3EGD - chains A and B of the 4 polymer chains in the assembly; structure by X-ray diffraction, 2.70 A resolution.

== Chain A ==
Name: Protein transport protein Sec23A
Organism: Homo sapiens
Reference sequence: Q15436 (SC23A_HUMAN); residue numbers follow UniProt; this construct covers 1-764
Sequence (764 residues; numbered 1 to 764; the number before each row is that of its first residue):
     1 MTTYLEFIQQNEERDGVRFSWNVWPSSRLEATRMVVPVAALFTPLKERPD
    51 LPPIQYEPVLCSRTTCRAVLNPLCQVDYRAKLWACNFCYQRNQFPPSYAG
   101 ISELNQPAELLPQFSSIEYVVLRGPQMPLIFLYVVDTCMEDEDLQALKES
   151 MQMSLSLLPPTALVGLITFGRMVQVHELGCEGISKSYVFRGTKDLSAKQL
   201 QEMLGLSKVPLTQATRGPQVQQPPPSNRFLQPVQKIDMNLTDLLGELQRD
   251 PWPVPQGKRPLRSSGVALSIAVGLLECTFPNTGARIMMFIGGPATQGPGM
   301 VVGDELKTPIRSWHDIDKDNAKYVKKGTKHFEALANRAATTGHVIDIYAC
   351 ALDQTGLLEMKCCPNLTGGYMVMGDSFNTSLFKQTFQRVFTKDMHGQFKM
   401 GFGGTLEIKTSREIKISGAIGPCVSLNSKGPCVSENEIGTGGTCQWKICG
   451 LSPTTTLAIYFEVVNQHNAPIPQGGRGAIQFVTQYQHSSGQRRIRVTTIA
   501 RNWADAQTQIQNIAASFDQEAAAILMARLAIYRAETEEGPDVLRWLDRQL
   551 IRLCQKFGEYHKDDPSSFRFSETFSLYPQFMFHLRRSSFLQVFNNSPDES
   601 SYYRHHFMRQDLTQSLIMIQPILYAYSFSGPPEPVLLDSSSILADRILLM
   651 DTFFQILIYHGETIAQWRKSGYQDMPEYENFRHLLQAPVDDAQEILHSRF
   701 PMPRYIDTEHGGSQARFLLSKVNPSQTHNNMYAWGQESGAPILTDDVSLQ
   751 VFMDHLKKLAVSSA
Not modelled in the structure: 1-2, 206-222, 465-473, 538-540, 724-745
Bound ions: Zn2+: Cys61, Cys66, Cys85, Cys88

== Chain B ==
Name: Protein transport protein Sec24A
Organism: Homo sapiens
Notes: fragment: conserved core
Reference sequence: O95486 (SC24A_HUMAN); residues 346-1093 here = UniProt positions 346-1093
Sequence (748 residues; row label = number of the first residue in the row):
   346 EGLRVVNLLQERNMLPSTPLKPPVPNLHEDIQKLNCNPELFRCTLTSIPQ
   396 TQALLNKAKLPLGLLLHPFKDLVQLPVVTSSTIVRCRSCRTYINPFVSFL
   446 DQRRWKCNLCYRVNDVPEEFLYNPLTRVYGEPHRRPEVQNATIEFMAPSE
   496 YMLRPPQPPVYLFVFDVSHNAVETGYLNSVCQSLLDNLDLLPGNTRTKIG
   546 FITFDSTIHFYGLQESLSQPQMLIVSDIEDVFIPMPENLLVNLNESKELV
   596 QDLLKTLPQMFTKTLETQSALGPALQAAFKLMSPTGGRMSVFQTQLPTLG
   646 VGALKPREEPNHRSSAKDIHMTPSTDFYKKLALDCSGQQVAVDLFLLSGQ
   696 YSDLASLGCISRYSAGSVYYYPSYHHQHNPVQVQKLQKELQRYLTRKIGF
   746 EAVMRIRCTKGLSIHTFHGNFFVRSTDLLSLPNVNPDAGYAVQMSVEESL
   796 TDTQLVSFQSALLYTSSKGERRIRVHTLCLPVVSTLNDVFLGADVQAISG
   846 LLANMAVDRSMTASLSDARDALVNAVIDSLSAYRSSVLSNQQPGLMVPFS
   896 LRLFPLFVLALLKQKSFQTGTNARLDERIFAMCQVKNQPLVYLMLTTHPS
   946 LYRVDNLSDEGALNISDRTIPQPPILQLSVEKLSRDGAFLMDAGSVLMLW
   996 VGKNCTQNFLSQVLGVQNYASIPQPMTDLPELDTPESARIIAFISWLREQ
  1046 RPFFPILYVIADESPMKANFLQNMIEDRTESALSYYEFLLHIQQQVNK
Not modelled in the structure: 467-475, 663-665, 883-887
Construct notes: conflict Ala1056 (Arg in O95486)
Curated features (UniProtKB/Swiss-Prot):
  - region: Cys431 to Cys455 (Zinc finger-like)
  - binding site (Zn(2+)): Cys431, Cys434, Cys452, Cys455
  - mutagenesis: Arg541 (R541A: Decreased ability to interact with and package the SNARE SEC22B cargo into COPII vesicles. Has no effect on other cargos packaging)
Bound ions: Zn2+: Cys431, Cys434, Cys452, Cys455
Reported in the primary citation:
  - specificity-determining residues: Pro500, Arg541

== Interface between chain A and chain B ==
Contacting residue pairs - 37 pairs, chain A then chain B:
  Met172(A) - Pro579(B)
  Gln174(A) - Leu568(B)
  Gly182(A) - Gln564(B)  hydrogen bond (backbone-side chain)
  Ile183(A) - Tyr556(B)  hydrophobic
  Ile183(A) - Gln564(B)
  Ile183(A) - Pro565(B)
  Ile183(A) - Met567(B)  hydrophobic
  Ile183(A) - Met605(B)  hydrophobic
  Ser184(A) - Gln564(B)
  Ser184(A) - Pro565(B)
  Ser184(A) - Gln566(B)
  Ser184(A) - Met567(B)
  Lys185(A) - Met567(B)
  Lys185(A) - Ile569(B)
  Ser186(A) - Met567(B)  hydrogen bond (backbone-backbone)
  Ser186(A) - Leu568(B)
  Ser186(A) - Ile569(B)  hydrogen bond (backbone-backbone)
  Tyr187(A) - Ile569(B)
  Val188(A) - Leu568(B)  hydrophobic
  Val188(A) - Ile569(B)  hydrogen bond (backbone-backbone)
  Val188(A) - Phe577(B)
  Phe189(A) - Ser571(B)
  Arg190(A) - Asp575(B)  salt bridge
  Arg190(A) - Val576(B)  hydrogen bond (side chain-backbone)
  Arg190(A) - Phe577(B)
  Lys193(A) - Asp572(B)  salt bridge
  Lys193(A) - Asp575(B)  salt bridge
  Met203(A) - Ser571(B)
  Glu246(A) - Leu562(B)
  Glu246(A) - Ser563(B)  hydrogen bond
  Gln248(A) - Gln559(B)  hydrogen bond
  Gln248(A) - Ser561(B)
  Gln248(A) - Leu562(B)
  Pro251(A) - Met580(B)  hydrophobic
  Trp252(A) - Pro579(B)
  Trp252(A) - Met580(B)  hydrophobic
  Trp252(A) - Pro581(B)  hydrophobic
Interface residues without a listed pair, chain B (23 interface residues in all): Val570, Ile578, Thr601

== Overview ==
Chain A and chain B form an interface of 17 and 23 residues respectively, with 7 hydrogen bonds and 3 salt
bridges. Polar pairs include Arg190(A)-Asp575(B), Lys193(A)-Asp572(B) and Lys193(A)-Asp575(B). From UniProt: 4
Zn2+-binding residues and one mutagenesis site on chain B. From the paper: specificity determinants Pro500(B)
and Arg541(B).
Chain A is Protein transport protein Sec23A and chain B is Protein transport protein Sec24A, both from Homo
sapiens; the structure, Crystal structure of the mammalian COPII-coat protein Sec23a/24a complexed with the
SNARE protein Sec22 and bound ..., was determined by X-ray diffraction, deposited together with 3EFO, 3EG9,
3EGX, 3EH1 and 3EH2.
